PDB entry 1AN4 | X-ray diffraction, 2.90 A resolution | chains D and A of the 4 polymer chains in the assembly

Chain D:
Molecule: 21-nt DNA strand
Sequence (21 nucleotides; each row starts with the number of its first residue):
   322 GTGTAGGCCACGTGACCGGGT

Chain A:
Molecule: Protein (upstream stimulatory factor)
Organism: Homo sapiens
Notes: fragment: fragment:b/hlh dna binding domain mutation:r196m, c229s, c248s
Reference sequence: P22415 (USF1_HUMAN); residue numbers follow UniProt; this construct covers 196-260
Amino-acid sequence (65 residues; each row starts with the number of its first residue):
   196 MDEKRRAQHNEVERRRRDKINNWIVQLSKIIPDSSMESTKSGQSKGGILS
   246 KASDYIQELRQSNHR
Construct notes: cloning artifact (196); engineered mutation Ser-229 (Cys in P22415), Ser-248 (Cys in P22415)

Chain D / chain A interface:
Contacting residue pairs (13):
  DC329(D) / Gln-238(A)  hydrogen bond to the sugar
  DC329(D) / Ser-239(A)  phosphate contact
  DC329(D) / Gly-241(A)  phosphate contact
  DC330(D) / Ser-239(A)  hydrogen bond to the phosphate
  DC330(D) / Lys-240(A)  salt bridge to the phosphate
  DC330(D) / Gly-241(A)  hydrogen bond to the phosphate
  DA331(D) / Asn-216(A)  hydrogen bond to the phosphate
  DC332(D) / Arg-209(A)  salt bridge to the phosphate
  DG333(D) / Asn-205(A)  hydrogen bond to the phosphate
  DG333(D) / Arg-212(A)  hydrogen bond to the base
  DT334(D) / Glu-208(A)  base contact
  DT334(D) / Arg-212(A)  hydrogen bond to the base
  DG335(D) / Glu-208(A)  base contact
Interface residues without a listed pair, chain D (8 interface residues in all): DG328

In short:
Chain D and chain A form an interface of 8 and 9 residues respectively, with 7 hydrogen bonds and 2 salt
bridges. Polar contacts include DG333(D)/Arg-212(A), DT334(D)/Arg-212(A) and DC329(D)/Gln-238(A).
Chain D is a 21-nt DNA strand and chain A is Protein (upstream stimulatory factor) (Homo sapiens); the
structure, Structure and function of the B/hlh/Z domain of usf, was determined by X-ray diffraction.
